PDB entry 1BQN | X-ray diffraction, 3.30 A resolution | chains A and B

[Chain A]
Name: Reverse transcriptase
Organism: Human immunodeficiency virus 1
Notes: EC 2.7.7.49
UniProt: P03366 (POL_HV1B1); residues 1-558 here correspond to UniProt positions 599-1156 (UniProt number = residue number + 598)
Amino-acid sequence (558 residues; numbered 1 to 558; the number before each row is that of its first residue):
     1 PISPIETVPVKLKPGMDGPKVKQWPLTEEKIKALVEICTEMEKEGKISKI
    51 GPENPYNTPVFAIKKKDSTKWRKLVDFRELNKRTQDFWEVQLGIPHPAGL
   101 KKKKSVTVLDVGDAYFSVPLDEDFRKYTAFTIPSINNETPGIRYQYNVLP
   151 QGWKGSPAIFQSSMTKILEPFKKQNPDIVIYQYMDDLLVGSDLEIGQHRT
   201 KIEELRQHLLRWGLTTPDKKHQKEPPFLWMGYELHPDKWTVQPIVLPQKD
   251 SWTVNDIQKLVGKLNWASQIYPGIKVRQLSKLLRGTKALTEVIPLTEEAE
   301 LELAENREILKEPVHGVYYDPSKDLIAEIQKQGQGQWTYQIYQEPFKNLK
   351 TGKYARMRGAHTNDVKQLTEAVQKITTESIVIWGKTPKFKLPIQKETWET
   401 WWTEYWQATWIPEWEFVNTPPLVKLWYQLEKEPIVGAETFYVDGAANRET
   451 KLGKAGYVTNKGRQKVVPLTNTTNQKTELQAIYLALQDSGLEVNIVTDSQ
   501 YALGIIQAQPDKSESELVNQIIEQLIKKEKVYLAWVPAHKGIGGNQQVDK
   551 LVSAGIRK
Sequence notes: engineered mutation Leu188 (Tyr355 in P03366), Ser280 (Cys447 in P03366); conflict Gln248 (Glu415 in P03366), Gln546 (Glu713 in P03366)
Small-molecule neighbours: hby 097 (HBY; (S)-4-isopropoxycarbonyl-6-methoxy-3-methylthiomethyl-3,4-dihydroquinoxalin-2(1h)-thione): Pro95, Leu100, Lys101, Val106, Val179, Tyr181, Leu188, Val189, Gly190, Pro225, Phe227, Trp229, Leu234, His235, Pro236, Tyr318
Swiss-Prot annotation at these positions:
  - binding site (Mg(2+)): Asp186
  - site: Trp402 (Essential for RT p66/p51 heterodimerization)

[Chain B]
Name: Reverse transcriptase
Organism: Human immunodeficiency virus 1
Notes: EC 2.7.7.49
UniProt: P03366 (POL_HV1B1); residues 1-430 here correspond to UniProt positions 599-1028 (UniProt number = residue number + 598)
Amino-acid sequence (430 residues; each row starts with the number of its first residue):
     1 PISPIETVPVKLKPGMDGPKVKQWPLTEEKIKALVEICTEMEKEGKISKI
    51 GPENPYNTPVFAIKKKDSTKWRKLVDFRELNKRTQDFWEVQLGIPHPAGL
   101 KKKKSVTVLDVGDAYFSVPLDEDFRKYTAFTIPSINNETPGIRYQYNVLP
   151 QGWKGSPAIFQSSMTKILEPFKKQNPDIVIYQYMDDLLVGSDLEIGQHRT
   201 KIEELRQHLLRWGLTTPDKKHQKEPPFLWMGYELHPDKWTVEPIVLPEKD
   251 SWTVNDIQKLVGKLNWASQIYPGIKVRALSKLLRGTKALTEVIPLTEEAE
   301 LELAENREILKEPVHGVYYDPSKDLIAEIQKQGQGQWTYQIYQEPFKNLK
   351 TGKYARMRGAHTNDVKQLTEAVQKITTESIVIWGKTPKFKLPIQKETWET
   401 WWTEYWQATWIPEWEFVNTPPLVKLWYQLE
Sequence notes: engineered mutation Leu188 (Tyr355 in P03366), Ser280 (Cys447 in P03366); conflict Glu242 (Gln409 in P03366), Ala278 (Gln445 in P03366)
Swiss-Prot annotation at these positions:
  - binding site (Mg(2+)): Asp186
  - site: Trp402 (Essential for RT p66/p51 heterodimerization)

[How chain A and chain B interact]
Contacting residue pairs - 81 pairs, chain A then chain B:
  Val8(A) - Pro52(B)
  Val8(A) - Glu53(B)
  Pro9(A) - Glu53(B)
  Gln85(A) - Glu53(B)  hydrogen bond (side chain-backbone)
  Asp86(A) - Lys20(B)  salt bridge
  Asp86(A) - Pro55(B)
  Phe87(A) - Pro52(B)
  Phe87(A) - Pro55(B)
  Trp88(A) - Lys22(B)
  Trp88(A) - Pro52(B)  hydrogen bond (backbone-backbone)
  Trp88(A) - Asn54(B)
  Trp88(A) - Pro55(B)
  Trp88(A) - Asn57(B)
  Trp88(A) - Arg143(B)
  Leu92(A) - Asn137(B)  hydrogen bond (backbone-side chain)
  Ile94(A) - Asn137(B)
  Pro95(A) - Asn136(B)
  Pro95(A) - Asn137(B)
  His96(A) - Asn136(B)  hydrogen bond (backbone-side chain)
  Ala98(A) - Asn136(B)
  Leu100(A) - Glu138(B)
  Ala158(A) - Pro52(B)
  Gln161(A) - Pro140(B)
  Ser162(A) - Pro52(B)
  Lys172(A) - Thr139(B)
  Tyr181(A) - Glu138(B)
  Gln373(A) - Glu396(B)
  Gln373(A) - Thr397(B)
  Gln373(A) - Thr400(B)  hydrogen bond
  Thr376(A) - Thr400(B)
  Thr377(A) - Thr400(B)  hydrogen bond
  Val381(A) - Asn136(B)
  Ile382(A) - Ile135(B)
  Ile382(A) - Asn136(B)
  Gly384(A) - Thr27(B)
  Gly384(A) - Glu28(B)
  Trp402(A) - Thr362(B)
  Trp402(A) - Asp364(B)  hydrogen bond
  Tyr405(A) - Lys331(B)  hydrogen bond (backbone-side chain)
  Trp406(A) - Lys331(B)  hydrogen bond (backbone-side chain)
  Trp406(A) - Val417(B)
  Trp406(A) - Asn418(B)
  Trp406(A) - Thr419(B)
  Trp406(A) - Pro420(B)
  Gln407(A) - Lys331(B)
  Gln407(A) - Pro392(B)
  Gln407(A) - Ile393(B)
  Gln407(A) - Gln394(B)
  Ala408(A) - Lys331(B)
  Ala408(A) - Trp337(B)  hydrophobic
  Ala408(A) - Asp364(B)
  Ala408(A) - Pro392(B)  hydrogen bond (backbone-backbone)
  Ala408(A) - Ile393(B)
  Thr409(A) - Asp364(B)  hydrogen bond (backbone-side chain)
  Trp410(A) - Asn363(B)
  Trp410(A) - Val365(B)  hydrophobic
  Trp410(A) - Trp401(B)
  Pro433(A) - Asn255(B)
  Ile434(A) - Thr290(B)  hydrogen bond (backbone-side chain)
  Val435(A) - Thr290(B)
  Thr439(A) - Lys287(B)
  Thr439(A) - Ala288(B)
  Thr439(A) - Leu289(B)  hydrogen bond (side chain-backbone)
  Tyr441(A) - Gln258(B)
  Tyr441(A) - Gly285(B)
  Tyr441(A) - Thr286(B)
  Tyr441(A) - Lys287(B)  hydrogen bond (side chain-backbone)
  Asn460(A) - Ala288(B)
  Val496(A) - Gln258(B)
  Val496(A) - Leu289(B)  hydrophobic
  Tyr532(A) - Asn255(B)  hydrogen bond
  Val536(A) - Gln258(B)
  Lys540(A) - Ser280(B)
  Gly543(A) - Leu283(B)
  Gly543(A) - Arg284(B)
  Gly544(A) - Leu283(B)
  Gly544(A) - Arg284(B)  hydrogen bond (backbone-backbone)
  Gly544(A) - Gly285(B)
  Gly544(A) - Thr286(B)
  Gln547(A) - Arg284(B)
  Gln547(A) - Thr286(B)
Also at the interface, not in a pair above, chain A (56 interface residues in all): Gly93, Gly99, Ile159, Thr165, Glu370, Ile380, Trp383, Thr403, Pro412, Gly436, Pro537, Asn545, Val548
Also at the interface, not in a pair above, chain B (51 interface residues in all): Pro25, Leu26, Thr131, Val254, Asn265, Gln334, Pro421

[Summary]
The interface between chain A and chain B involves 56 residues on one side and 51 on the other; the contacts
include 16 hydrogen bonds and 1 salt bridge. Polar contacts include Asp86(A)-Lys20(B), Gln85(A)-Glu53(B) and
Leu92(A)-Asn137(B). Bound to chain A: hby 097.
Chain A is Reverse transcriptase and chain B is Reverse transcriptase, both from Human immunodeficiency virus
1; the structure, Tyr 188 leu HIV-1 RT/hby 097, was determined by X-ray diffraction together with 1BQM from
the same study.
